5LBK - chain A; structure by X-ray diffraction, 1.75 A resolution.

Chain A:
Protein: Copper-transporting ATPase PAA2, chloroplastic
Source organism: Arabidopsis thaliana
Notes: EC 3.6.3.4
UniProtKB: B9DFX7 (HMA8_ARATH); numbering as in UniProt (aligned over 557-689)
Sequence (136 residues; row label = number of the first residue in the row):
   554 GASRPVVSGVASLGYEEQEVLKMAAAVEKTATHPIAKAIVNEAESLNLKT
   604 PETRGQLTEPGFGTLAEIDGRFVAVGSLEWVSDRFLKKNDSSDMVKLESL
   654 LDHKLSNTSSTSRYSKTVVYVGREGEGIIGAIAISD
Disordered / not traced: 554-557, 657-668, 689
Sequence notes: expression tag (554-556)
What the authors report for this chain:
  - contacts within the chain: Glu612-Arg637 (salt bridge)
  - conformationally variable residues (order/disorder transition): His656 to Ser668

In short:
From the paper: conformational variability at His656; contacts within the chain involving Glu612 and Arg637.
Chain A is Copper-transporting ATPase PAA2, chloroplastic (Arabidopsis thaliana); the structure, Crystal
structure of the N-domain of HMA8, a copper-transporting P-type ATPase, was determined by X-ray diffraction
(same publication as 5LBD).
